1Y18 - chains L and H; structure by X-ray diffraction, 2.80 A resolution.

Chain L:
Molecule: Catalytic antibody 34E4 light chain
From: Mus musculus, Homo sapiens
Notes: engineered mutation(s): E(H50)D; antibody fragment or engineered binder
Chain sequence (216 residues; each row starts with the number of its first residue; note: 1 number in that range is skipped by the numbering (no residue carries it; nothing is unmodelled there); a row labelled like 27A-27C holds insertion residues (27A, then the next letters in order)):
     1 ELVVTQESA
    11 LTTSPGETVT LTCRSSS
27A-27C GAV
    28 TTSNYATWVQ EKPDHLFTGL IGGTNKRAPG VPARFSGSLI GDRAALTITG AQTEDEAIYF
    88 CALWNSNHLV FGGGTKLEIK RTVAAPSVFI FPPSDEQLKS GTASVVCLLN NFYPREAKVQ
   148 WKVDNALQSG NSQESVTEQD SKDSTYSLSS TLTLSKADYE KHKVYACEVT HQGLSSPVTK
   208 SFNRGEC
Disulfide bonds: Cys23-Cys88, Cys134-Cys194
Ligand contacts: hapten (HAN; 2-amino-5,6-dimethyl-benzimidazole-1-pentanoic acid): Tyr32, Thr34, Trp91, Leu96

Chain H:
Molecule: Catalytic antibody 34E4 heavy chain
From: Mus musculus, Homo sapiens
Notes: engineered mutation(s): E(H50)D; antibody fragment or engineered binder
Chain sequence (226 residues; each row starts with the number of its first residue; note: 17 numbers in that range are skipped by the numbering (no residue carries them; nothing is unmodelled there); a row labelled like 82A-82C holds insertion residues (82A, then the next letters in order)):
     1 EVKLLESGGG LAQPGGSLKL SCAASGFDFR RYWMTWVRQA PGKGLEWIGD IN
   52A P
    53 DSRTINYMPS LKDKFIISRD NAKNSLYLQL
82A-82C SRL
    83 RSEDSALYYC VRLDFDVY
100A-100F NHYYVL
   101 DYWGQGTSVT VSSASTKGPS VFPLAPSSKS
   133 TSGGTAALGC LVKDYFPEPV TV
   156 SW
   162 NSGALTSG
   171 VHTFPAVLQS
   182 SGLYSLSSVV TVPSSSLGT
   203 Q
   205 TYICNVNHKP SNTKVDKKV
   226 EPK
   232 SC
Disulfide bonds: Cys22-Cys92, Cys142-Cys208
Ligand contacts: hapten (HAN; 2-amino-5,6-dimethyl-benzimidazole-1-pentanoic acid): Trp33, Asp50, Asn58, Leu95, Phe97, Val99, His100B, Tyr100D, Leu100F

How chain L and chain H interact:
Disulfides between the chains: Cys214(L)-Cys233(H)
Residue-residue contacts (72; chain L residue first):
  Tyr32(L) - His100B(H)  hydrogen bond
  Tyr32(L) - Tyr100D(H)  hydrophobic
  Thr34(L) - Tyr100D(H)
  Val36(L) - Trp103(H)  hydrophobic
  Asp41(L) - Gln105(H)  hydrogen bond (backbone-side chain)
  His42(L) - Leu89(H)
  His42(L) - Tyr91(H)
  His42(L) - Gln105(H)
  Leu43(L) - Gln105(H)
  Phe44(L) - Gln39(H)
  Phe44(L) - Leu45(H)  hydrophobic
  Phe44(L) - Tyr91(H)
  Phe44(L) - Trp103(H)  hydrophobic
  Thr45(L) - Asp101(H)
  Gly46(L) - Val100E(H)
  Gly46(L) - Leu100F(H)  hydrogen bond (backbone-backbone)
  Gly46(L) - Asp101(H)  hydrogen bond (backbone-backbone)
  Ile48(L) - Val100E(H)
  Gly49(L) - Tyr100C(H)
  Gly49(L) - Val100E(H)
  Gly50(L) - His100B(H)
  Lys53(L) - Asn100A(H)
  Lys53(L) - Tyr100C(H)
  Arg54(L) - Tyr100C(H)
  Ala55(L) - Tyr100C(H)
  Pro56(L) - Tyr100C(H)
  Phe87(L) - Gly44(H)
  Phe87(L) - Leu45(H)  hydrophobic
  His95(L) - Trp47(H)
  His95(L) - Pro61(H)
  Leu96(L) - Trp47(H)
  Phe98(L) - Val37(H)  hydrophobic
  Phe98(L) - Leu45(H)
  Phe98(L) - Trp47(H)
  Phe98(L) - Leu100F(H)  hydrophobic
  Phe98(L) - Trp103(H)  hydrophobic
  Phe116(L) - Ala139(H)  hydrophobic
  Ile117(L) - Ser127(H)  hydrogen bond (backbone-side chain)
  Phe118(L) - Leu124(H)  hydrophobic
  Phe118(L) - Ala125(H)
  Phe118(L) - Ala139(H)
  Pro119(L) - Lys228(H)
  Pro120(L) - Lys228(H)  hydrogen bond (backbone-side chain)
  Ser121(L) - Phe122(H)
  Ser121(L) - Pro123(H)
  Ser121(L) - Lys228(H)
  Glu123(L) - Phe122(H)
  Gln124(L) - Phe122(H)
  Gln124(L) - Lys145(H)
  Ser131(L) - Leu143(H)
  Ser131(L) - Lys145(H)
  Val133(L) - Leu124(H)  hydrophobic
  Leu135(L) - Phe174(H)  hydrophobic
  Leu135(L) - Val190(H)  hydrophobic
  Asn137(L) - His172(H)  hydrogen bond
  Asn137(L) - Thr192(H)
  Asn138(L) - His172(H)  hydrogen bond
  Gln160(L) - Val177(H)
  Gln160(L) - Leu178(H)  hydrogen bond (side chain-backbone)
  Gln160(L) - Gln179(H)
  Ser162(L) - Phe174(H)
  Ser162(L) - Pro175(H)  hydrogen bond (side chain-backbone)
  Ser162(L) - Val177(H)
  Val163(L) - Pro175(H)
  Thr164(L) - Phe174(H)
  Ser174(L) - His172(H)  hydrogen bond
  Ser174(L) - Phe174(H)
  Leu175(L) - Phe174(H)
  Ser176(L) - Phe174(H)
  Cys214(L) - Lys228(H)
  Cys214(L) - Ser232(H)
  Cys214(L) - Cys233(H)  disulfide
Other interface residues (no listed pair), chain L (48 interface residues in all): Glu38, Trp91, Asn94, Asp122, Ser127, Glu161, Asp167
Other interface residues (no listed pair), chain H (41 interface residues in all): Glu46, Tyr59, Gly104, Leu140, Lys221

Summary:
The interface between chain L and chain H involves 48 residues on one side and 41 on the other; the contacts
include 1 disulfide bond and 11 hydrogen bonds. Among the polar pairs are Tyr32(L)-His100B(H),
Asp41(L)-Gln105(H) and Ile117(L)-Ser127(H).
Here chain L is Catalytic antibody 34E4 light chain and chain H is Catalytic antibody 34E4 heavy chain, both
from Mus musculus, Homo sapiens. Entry 1Y18 (Fab fragment of catalytic elimination antibody 34E4 E(H50)D
mutant in complex with hapten) was determined by X-ray diffraction, deposited together with 1Y0L.
